Entry 1ECI (solution NMR); this record covers chains A and B.

Chain A:
Name: Ectatomin
From: Ectatomma tuberculatum
UniProtKB: P49343 (ECAA_ECTTU); residues 1-37 here = UniProt positions 1-37
Sequence (37 residues; each row starts with the number of its first residue):
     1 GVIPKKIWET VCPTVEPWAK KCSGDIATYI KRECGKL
Disulfides: C12-C34

Chain B:
Name: Ectatomin
From: Ectatomma tuberculatum
UniProtKB: P49344 (ECAB_ECTTU); residue numbers follow UniProt; this construct covers 1-34
Sequence (34 residues; numbered 1 to 34; the number before each row is that of its first residue):
     1 WSTIVKLTIC PTLKSMAKKC EGSIATMIKK KCDK
Disulfides: C10-C32

Interface between chain A and chain B:
Residue-residue contacts (30; chain A residue first):
  I3(A) with T8(B); I9(B); T12(B)
  I7(A) with T8(B)
  W8(A) with I9(B)
  V11(A) with V5(B); I9(B)
  T14(A) with W1(B)
  V15(A) with L13(B)
  W18(A) with M16(B); I24(B); M27(B); I28(B); K31(B)
  K21(A) with C20(B); E21(B); I24(B)
  C22(A) with M16(B); K19(B); C20(B), disulfide; E21(B)
  S23(A) with K19(B); E21(B)
  I26(A) with T12(B); S15(B); M16(B)
  A27(A) with M16(B)
  I30(A) with T12(B); L13(B); M16(B)
Interface residues without a listed pair, chain A (17 interface residues in all): T10, A19, G24, Y29
Disulfides between the chains: C22(A)-C20(B)

Summary:
The interface between chain A and chain B involves 17 residues on one side and 15 on the other, with 1
disulfide bond.
Chain A is Ectatomin and chain B is Ectatomin, both from Ectatomma tuberculatum; the structure, Ectatomin
(water solution, NMR 20 structures), was determined by solution NMR.
